Entry 7QZG (X-ray diffraction, 2.10 A resolution); this record covers chains A and D of the 6 polymer chains in the assembly.

== Chain A (and D) ==
Protein: Dyp-type peroxidase family
Organism: Streptomyces lividans
Notes: chain D of this document is another copy of the same molecule, construct and numbering; everything in this record applies to it too
Reference sequence: A0A7U8UU09 (A0A7U8UU09_STRLI); residues 1-316 here correspond to UniProt positions 14-329 (UniProt number = residue number + 13)
Amino-acid sequence (316 residues; numbered 1 to 316; the number before each row is that of its first residue):
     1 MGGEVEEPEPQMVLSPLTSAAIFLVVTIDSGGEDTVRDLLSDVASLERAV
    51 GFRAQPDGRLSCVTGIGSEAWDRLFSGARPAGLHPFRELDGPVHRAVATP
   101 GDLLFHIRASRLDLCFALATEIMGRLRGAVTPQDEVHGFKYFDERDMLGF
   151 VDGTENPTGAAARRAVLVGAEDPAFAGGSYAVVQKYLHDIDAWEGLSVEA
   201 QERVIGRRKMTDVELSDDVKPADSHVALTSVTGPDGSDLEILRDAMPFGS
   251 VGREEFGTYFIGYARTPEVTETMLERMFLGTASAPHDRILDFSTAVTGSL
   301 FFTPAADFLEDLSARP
Not modelled in the structure: 1-6, 313-316 (chain D: 1-7, 312-316)
Construct notes: engineered mutation A245 (Asn258 in A0A7U8UU09)
Ion coordination: Mg2+ near D191 (its only coordinating residue here); heme Fe near H225 (its only coordinating residue here)
Ligand contacts: heme (HEM): D146, L148, F150, V151, D152, G153, T154, E155, Q184, Y186, H188, I205, R207, H225, V226, T229, S230, I241, R243, T258, F260, T270, M273, L274, M277, I289, S293
What the authors report for this chain:
  - mutagenesis - N245A: unchanged catalytic activity
  - mutagenesis - N245A: decreased stability in response to Compound I
  - catalytic residues: R243 (proposed by the authors, not directly observed)

== Chain A / chain D interface ==
Residue-residue contacts - 11 pairs, chain A then chain D:
  R145(A) with M210(D)
  G149(A) with M210(D)
  S197(A) with E199(D)
  V198(A) with V198(D), hydrophobic; E199(D), hydrogen bond (backbone-side chain)
  E199(A) with S197(D); V198(D), hydrogen bond (side chain-backbone); E199(D)
  M210(A) with G149(D); K209(D); M210(D), hydrophobic
Interface residues without a listed pair, chain A (9 interface residues in all): F142, D143, K209
Interface residues without a listed pair, chain D (9 interface residues in all): F142, D143, R145

== In short ==
The chain A/chain D interface involves 9 residues from each chain, with 2 hydrogen bonds. The hydrogen-bonded
pair is V198(A)-E199(D). Ligands of chain A: heme. The paper reports the catalytic residue R243(A); N245A of
chain A reduces stability in response to Compound I.
Both chains are Dyp-type peroxidase family (Streptomyces lividans). Entry 7QZG (SFX structure of dye-type
peroxidase DtpB N245A variant in the ferric state) was determined by X-ray diffraction, deposited together
with 7QZE, 7QZF, 7QZH and 7ZMJ.
